PDB entry 8FBD | X-ray diffraction, 2.05 A resolution | chains A and B of the 4 polymer chains in the assembly

== Chain A ==
Protein: Neurotoxin complex component Orf-X1
Organism: Clostridium botulinum E1
UniProtKB: A0A126JJ68 (A0A126JJ68_CLOBO); residues 1-144 here correspond to UniProt positions 6-149 (UniProt number = residue number + 5)
Amino-acid sequence (144 residues; row label = number of the first residue in the row):
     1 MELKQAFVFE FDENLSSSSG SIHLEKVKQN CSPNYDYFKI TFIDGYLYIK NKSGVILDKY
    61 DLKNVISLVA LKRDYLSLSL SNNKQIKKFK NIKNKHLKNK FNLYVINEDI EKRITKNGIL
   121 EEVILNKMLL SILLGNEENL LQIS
Disordered / not traced: 1-3

== Chain B ==
Protein: Neurotoxin complex component Orf-X3
Organism: Clostridium botulinum E1
UniProtKB: A0A126JID3 (A0A126JID3_CLOBO); residues 1-487 here correspond to UniProt positions 4-490 (UniProt number = residue number + 3)
Amino-acid sequence (487 residues; row label = number of the first residue in the row):
     1 MQTTTLNWDT VYAVPINIVN EAIKLKHPTP ENFELLNGKY GNCSGSFEEW QITNGGDGSN
    61 IRLKIPIKNF KATIIGNRLN GKGGFAFANL EVQVKLKYLP HFPQSKNKDI ELVDLKIRTQ
   121 SDNPEDPAII VISSYKNIQG FYFEDEYKLT EDDEFVVSYF YRLIKEWLEK NLHFFNYIFN
   181 TVNLNLYISD KEKWEWTKPS YVDYAYSEIE GDLSRSALGV LCMTGGRTGS KNQQQKIDPY
   241 AIPAASQSGF LISEERLLRN ILLPTIPKKF PKSKGDEFEV INESSQGGGY SYILKLKKGK
   301 KIDLENIQAV GYTCTPYIQE MKIYLLGSYL KLETTTRVDL PLGVASICET TCEYKFKLST
   361 NNKGEQTIAY EQIGSPVNIQ YSENTGNVGL NIVVSFLSAT LSFALTFVPG FGTFLAVGLI
   421 GGCLIGSVAL IPTFIESYNS DTAPSIDLSL ENSVSEITWN SSDVFNLDYV ALAGPLQLGG
   481 TLQVQNS
Construct notes: engineered mutation Ala244 (Lys247 in A0A126JID3), Ala245 (Lys248 in A0A126JID3)
From the paper describing this entry:
  - conformationally variable residues (loop rearrangement): Glu144 to Asp153
  - self-association interface (contacts with another copy of this molecule); pairs are residue here / residue on that copy: Val377-Glu383 (hydrophobic contact), Ile379-Tyr381 (hydrophobic contact), Asn378, Gln380, Ser382, Ser398, Leu401, Ser402, Leu405

== How chain A and chain B interact ==
Pairs across the interface - 67 pairs, chain A then chain B:
  Glu13(A) - Glu151(B)
  Asn14(A) - Thr150(B)
  Asn14(A) - Glu151(B)  hydrogen bond (backbone-side chain)
  Leu15(A) - Lys148(B)
  Leu15(A) - Thr150(B)
  Leu15(A) - Glu151(B)
  Asn30(A) - Gln233(B)  hydrogen bond (side chain-backbone)
  Asn30(A) - Gln234(B)
  Asn30(A) - Gln235(B)
  Cys31(A) - Asp57(B)
  Cys31(A) - Gly58(B)
  Cys31(A) - Ser59(B)  hydrogen bond (backbone-backbone)
  Cys31(A) - Lys95(B)
  Cys31(A) - Gln235(B)
  Ser32(A) - Asp57(B)  hydrogen bond
  Ser32(A) - Asn60(B)
  Pro33(A) - Asp57(B)
  Pro33(A) - Gln234(B)
  Pro33(A) - Gln235(B)
  Asn34(A) - Asp57(B)  hydrogen bond
  Tyr35(A) - Gly55(B)  hydrogen bond (side chain-backbone)
  Tyr35(A) - Asp57(B)
  Tyr37(A) - Asn60(B)  hydrogen bond
  Ile49(A) - Lys148(B)
  Lys50(A) - Lys148(B)
  Lys52(A) - Tyr147(B)
  Lys52(A) - Lys148(B)
  Lys52(A) - Leu149(B)
  Lys52(A) - Thr150(B)
  Leu57(A) - Arg78(B)
  Asp58(A) - Arg78(B)  salt bridge
  Leu68(A) - Glu125(B)
  Asn94(A) - Glu151(B)
  Asn102(A) - Gly55(B)  hydrogen bond (side chain-backbone)
  Asn102(A) - Arg62(B)
  Tyr104(A) - Asn60(B)  hydrogen bond
  Tyr104(A) - Arg62(B)
  Tyr104(A) - Gln93(B)  hydrogen bond
  Val105(A) - Ile130(B)
  Ile106(A) - Glu125(B)
  Ile106(A) - Pro127(B)
  Ile106(A) - Ile130(B)
  Asn107(A) - Pro124(B)  hydrogen bond (side chain-backbone)
  Glu108(A) - Arg162(B)  salt bridge
  Ile110(A) - Pro124(B)  hydrophobic
  Ile110(A) - Glu125(B)
  Lys116(A) - Tyr40(B)  hydrogen bond (backbone-side chain)
  Asn117(A) - Tyr40(B)
  Gly118(A) - Tyr40(B)
  Ile119(A) - Tyr40(B)  hydrophobic
  Ile119(A) - Tyr159(B)  hydrophobic
  Ile119(A) - Arg162(B)
  Ile119(A) - Leu163(B)  hydrophobic
  Ile119(A) - Glu166(B)
  Leu120(A) - Arg78(B)
  Leu120(A) - Phe155(B)  hydrophobic
  Leu120(A) - Tyr159(B)
  Glu122(A) - Arg162(B)  salt bridge
  Val123(A) - Phe155(B)  hydrophobic
  Val123(A) - Ser158(B)
  Val123(A) - Tyr159(B)
  Val123(A) - Arg162(B)
  Ile124(A) - Phe155(B)  hydrophobic
  Asn126(A) - Ser133(B)  hydrogen bond
  Asn126(A) - Arg162(B)
  Lys127(A) - Glu151(B)  salt bridge
  Leu130(A) - Ser133(B)
Other interface residues (no listed pair), chain A (38 interface residues in all): Lys39, Lys72, His96
Other interface residues (no listed pair), chain B (35 interface residues in all): Ile132, Glu154, Glu208, Ser230, Lys231, Lys236
Interface features reported in the paper:
  - residue pairs: Asn30(A)-Gln233(B) (hydrogen bond), Cys31(A)-Ser59(B) (hydrogen bond), Asn34(A)-Asp57(B) (hydrogen bond), Tyr35(A)-Gly55(B) (hydrogen bond), Tyr37(A)-Asn60(B) (hydrogen bond), Asn102(A)-Gly55(B) (hydrogen bond), Asn102(A)-Arg62(B) (water-mediated contact), Tyr104(A)-Asn60(B) (hydrogen bond), Tyr104(A)-Gln93(B) (hydrogen bond), Asn107(A)-Pro124(B) (hydrogen bond), Glu108(A)-Arg162(B) (salt bridge), Ile119(A)-Tyr159(B), Leu120(A)-Phe155(B), Glu122(A)-Arg162(B) (salt bridge), Val123(A)-Phe155(B), Ile124(A)-Phe155(B), Asn126(A)-Ser133(B) (hydrogen bond), Tyr40(B)-Ile119(A), Tyr147(B)-Lys52(A), Glu151(B)-Asn14(A) (hydrogen bond), Leu163(B)-Ile119(A)
  - hot spots on chain B (mutagenesis) - D57A/N60A/R62A, D57A/N60A/R62A/Q93A/R162A: abolished binding to Neurotoxin complex component Orf-X1 (chain A)
  - hot spots on chain B (mutagenesis) - D152R/R162A: unchanged binding to Neurotoxin complex component Orf-X1 (chain A)

== Summary ==
38 residues of chain A and 35 residues of chain B are in contact; the contacts include 13 hydrogen bonds and 4
salt bridges. Polar pairs include Asp58(A)-Arg78(B), Glu108(A)-Arg162(B) and Glu122(A)-Arg162(B). The authors
report hydrogen bonds between Asn30(A) and Gln233(B), Cys31(A) and Ser59(B) and Asn34(A) and Asp57(B) among
others; a water-mediated contact between Asn102(A) and Arg62(B); salt bridges between Glu108(A) and Arg162(B)
and Glu122(A) and Arg162(B). The paper reports that D57A/N60A/R62A and D57A/N60A/R62A/Q93A/R162A of chain B
abolish binding to Neurotoxin complex component Orf-X1 (chain A); conformational variability at Glu144(B).
Chain A is Neurotoxin complex component Orf-X1 and chain B is Neurotoxin complex component Orf-X3, both from
Clostridium botulinum E1; the structure, Crystal structure of OrfX1-OrfX3 complex from Clostridium botulinum
E1, was determined by X-ray diffraction together with 8FBE and 8FBF from the same study.
